PDB entry 8YTX | X-ray diffraction, 2.53 A resolution | chains C and E of the 6 polymer chains in the assembly

# Chain C
Protein: Detyrosinated tubulin alpha-1B chain
Source organism: Sus scrofa
UniProtKB: Q2XVP4 (TBA1B_PIG); residues 1-440 here = UniProt positions 1-440
Sequence (440 residues; numbered 1 to 440; the number before each row is that of its first residue):
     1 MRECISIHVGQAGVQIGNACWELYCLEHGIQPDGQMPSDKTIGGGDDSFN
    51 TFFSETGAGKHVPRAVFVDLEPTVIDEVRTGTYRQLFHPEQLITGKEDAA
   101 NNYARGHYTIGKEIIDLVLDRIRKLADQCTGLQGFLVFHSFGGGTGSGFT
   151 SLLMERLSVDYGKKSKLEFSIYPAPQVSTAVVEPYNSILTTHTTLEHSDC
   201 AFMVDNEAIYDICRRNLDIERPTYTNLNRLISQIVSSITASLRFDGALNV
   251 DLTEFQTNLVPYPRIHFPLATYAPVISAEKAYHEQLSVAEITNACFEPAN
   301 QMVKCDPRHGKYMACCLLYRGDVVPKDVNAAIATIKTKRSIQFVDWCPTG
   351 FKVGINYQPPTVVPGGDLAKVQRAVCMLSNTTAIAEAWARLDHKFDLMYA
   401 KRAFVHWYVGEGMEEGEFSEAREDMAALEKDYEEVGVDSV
Ion coordination: Ca2+: D39, T41, G44, D47, E55
Small-molecule neighbours:
  - A1D68 (2-chloranyl-N-(4-methoxyphenyl)-N-methyl-thieno[2,3-d]pyrimidin-4-amine): T179, A180, V181
  - GTP (guanosine-5'-triphosphate): V9, G10, Q11, A12, Q15, I16, D69, D98, A99, A100, N101, S140, G142, G143, G144, T145, G146, I171, P173, V177, S178, T179, E183, N206, Y224, L227, N228, I231
UniProt features mapped onto this chain:
  - motif: M1 to C4 (MREC motif)
  - active site: E254
  - binding site (GTP): G10, Q11, A12, Q15, E71, A99, S140, G143, G144, T145, G146, T179, E183, N206, Y224, N228, L252
  - binding site (Mg(2+)): E71
  - modified residue: K40 (N6,N6,N6-trimethyllysine), S48 (Phosphoserine), S232 (Phosphoserine), Y282 (3'-nitrotyrosine), R339 (Omega-N-methylarginine), S439 (Phosphoserine)
  - cross-link (Glycyl lysine isopeptide (Lys-Gly)): K326 (interchain with G-Cter in ubiquitin), K370 (interchain with G-Cter in ubiquitin)

# Chain E
Protein: Stathmin-4
Source organism: Rattus norvegicus
UniProtKB: P63043 (STMN4_RAT); residues 5-145 here correspond to UniProt positions 49-189 (UniProt number = residue number + 44)
Sequence (143 residues; numbered 3 to 145; the number before each row is that of its first residue):
     3 MADMEVIELNKCTSGQSFEVILKPPSFDGVPEFNASLPRRRDPSLEEIQK
    53 KLEAAEERRKYQEAELLKHLAEKREHEREVIQKAIEENNNFIKMAKEKLA
   103 QKMESNKENREAHLAAMLERLQEKDKHAEEVRKNKELKEEASR
Not modelled in the structure: 3-5, 29-44, 139-145
Construct notes: initiating methionine (3); expression tag (4)
UniProt features mapped onto this chain:
  - modified residue: S46 (Phosphoserine)

# How chain C and chain E interact
Residue-residue contacts - 31 pairs, chain C then chain E:
  H107(C) - K104(E)
  H107(C) - M105(E)
  Y108(C) - K104(E)
  Y108(C) - M105(E)  hydrophobic
  Y108(C) - N108(E)
  T109(C) - R112(E)
  K112(C) - M105(E)
  E155(C) - L101(E)
  E155(C) - K104(E)  salt bridge
  R156(C) - L101(E)
  S158(C) - F93(E)
  S158(C) - I94(E)
  V159(C) - I94(E)
  V159(C) - A97(E)  hydrophobic
  V159(C) - K98(E)
  G162(C) - I94(E)
  K163(C) - N90(E)
  K163(C) - F93(E)
  T193(C) - K104(E)
  H197(C) - F93(E)
  H197(C) - A97(E)
  V409(C) - H115(E)  hydrogen bond (backbone-side chain)
  G410(C) - R112(E)
  E411(C) - N108(E)
  E411(C) - R112(E)  salt bridge
  G412(C) - N108(E)  hydrogen bond (backbone-side chain)
  G412(C) - N111(E)  hydrogen bond (backbone-side chain)
  G412(C) - R112(E)
  M413(C) - N108(E)
  E414(C) - S107(E)
  E414(C) - N111(E)  hydrogen bond
Interface residues without a listed pair, chain C (21 interface residues in all): L152, E196, E417

# Overview
21 residues of chain C and 13 residues of chain E are in contact, with 4 hydrogen bonds and 2 salt bridges.
Polar contacts include E155(C)-K104(E), E411(C)-R112(E) and V409(C)-H115(E). Bound to chain C: GTP and
compound A1D68.
Here chain C is Detyrosinated tubulin alpha-1B chain (Sus scrofa) and chain E is Stathmin-4 (Rattus
norvegicus). Entry 8YTX (Tubulin-RB3-TTL in complex with compound SI9) was determined by X-ray diffraction
(same publication as 8YU9 and 8YUA).
